Entry 8K0K (X-ray diffraction, 3.00 A resolution); this record covers chains H and I of the 10 polymer chains in the assembly.

# Chain H
Molecule: Csy3
From: Vibrio phage ICP1_2011_A
UniProt: M1Q7R8 (M1Q7R8_9CAUD); residues 1-306 here = UniProt positions 1-306
Amino-acid sequence (306 residues; numbered 1 to 306; the number before each row is that of its first residue):
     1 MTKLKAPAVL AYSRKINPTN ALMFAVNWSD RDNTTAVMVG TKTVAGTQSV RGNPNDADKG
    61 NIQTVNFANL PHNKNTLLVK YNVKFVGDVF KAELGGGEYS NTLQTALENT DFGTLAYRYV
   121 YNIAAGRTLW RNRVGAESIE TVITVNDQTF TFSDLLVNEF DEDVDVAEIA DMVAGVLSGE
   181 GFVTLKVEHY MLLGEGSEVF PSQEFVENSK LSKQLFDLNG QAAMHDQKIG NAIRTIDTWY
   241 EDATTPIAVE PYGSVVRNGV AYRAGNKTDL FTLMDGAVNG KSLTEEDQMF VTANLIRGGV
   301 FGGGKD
Disordered / not traced: 46-63, 304-306

# Chain I
Molecule: Csy4
From: Vibrio phage ICP1_2011_A
UniProt: M1R9H3 (M1R9H3_9CAUD); residues 1-168 here = UniProt positions 1-168
Amino-acid sequence (168 residues; row label = number of the first residue in the row):
     1 MYNTISITVV DADDVGVNFV VSKVLSTLHN KGIFNGEVGV TFPRMDKNVG DIITLFSKTG
    61 VDRKVLTSTL NTLTDFIHIG KPKEADKVKT YRKVDTKSKG KLIRRCIKRK GVSAETAESL
   121 YGNYKGEKCK LPYIVVNSKS TGQRFSMFLE ECENSEKFNS YGLCIVSC
Disordered / not traced: 167-168

# How chain H and chain I interact
Contacting residue pairs - 18 pairs, chain H then chain I:
  Arg127(H) - Asp14(I)  salt bridge
  Trp130(H) - Asp14(I)
  Arg131(H) - Val15(I)  hydrogen bond (side chain-backbone)
  Arg131(H) - Phe19(I)
  Arg133(H) - Asp14(I)
  Arg133(H) - Phe76(I)
  Val134(H) - Val15(I)  hydrophobic
  Val134(H) - Phe19(I)  hydrophobic
  Val134(H) - Phe76(I)  hydrophobic
  Gly135(H) - Thr72(I)
  Gly135(H) - Leu73(I)
  Ala136(H) - Thr72(I)
  Glu137(H) - Thr72(I)
  Leu156(H) - Asp75(I)
  Asn158(H) - Asp75(I)
  Glu198(H) - Arg144(I)  salt bridge
  Phe200(H) - Phe19(I)  hydrophobic
  Thr245(H) - Asp11(I)
Also at the interface, not in a pair above, chain H (14 interface residues in all): Asn258
Also at the interface, not in a pair above, chain I (13 interface residues in all): Asp13, Gly16, Lys23, Asn71

# Summary
Chain H and chain I form an interface of 14 and 13 residues respectively; the contacts include 1 hydrogen bond
and 2 salt bridges. Polar contacts include Arg127(H)-Asp14(I), Glu198(H)-Arg144(I) and Arg131(H)-Val15(I).
Chain H is Csy3 and chain I is Csy4, both from Vibrio phage ICP1_2011_A; the structure, Crystal structure of
Csy complex, was determined by X-ray diffraction, deposited together with 8K28, 8K0H and 8K0J.
